PDB entry 8PWO | electron microscopy, 2.80 A resolution | chains B and C of the 4 polymer chains in the assembly

Chain B (and C):
Molecule: Capsid protein
Organism: Hepatitis B virus ayw/France/Tiollais/1979
Notes: chain C of this document is another copy of the same molecule, construct and numbering; everything in this record applies to it too
UniProtKB: P03146 (CAPSD_HBVD3); residue numbers follow UniProt; this construct covers 1-183
Chain sequence (183 residues; row label = number of the first residue in the row):
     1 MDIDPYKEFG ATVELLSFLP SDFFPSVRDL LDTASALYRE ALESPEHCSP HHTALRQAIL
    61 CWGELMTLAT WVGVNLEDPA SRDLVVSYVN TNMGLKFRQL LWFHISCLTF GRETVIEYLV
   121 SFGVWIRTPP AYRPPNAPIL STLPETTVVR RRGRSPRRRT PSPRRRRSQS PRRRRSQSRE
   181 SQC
Disordered / not traced: 144-183
Residues lining bound ligands:
  - Geraniol (64Z), molecule 1: Pro5, Tyr6, Val13, Ala58, Cys61, Lys96, Phe97, Gln99, Leu100
  - Geraniol (64Z), molecule 2: Gln57, Leu60, Cys61, Glu64
Curated features (UniProtKB/Swiss-Prot):
  - region: Ser155 to Gln177 (3 X 8 AA repeats of S-P-R-R-R-[PR]-S-Q), Gln177 to Cys183 (RNA binding)
  - motif: Arg158 to Arg175 (Bipartite nuclear localization signal)
  - modified residue (Phosphoserine): Ser155, Ser162, Ser170
  - natural variant: Thr33 (T33N: In strain: Latvia), Ala80 (A80I: In strain: Latvia), Phe97 (F97L: Frequent mutation in chronic HBV carriers)
  - mutagenesis: Ser155 (S155A: Complete loss of replication), Ser162 (S162A: Complete loss of pregenomic RNA encapsidation and replication), Ser170 (S170A: Partial loss of replication)
Reported in the primary citation:
  - binding site for Geraniol: Pro5, Leu60, Lys96, Phe97

Interface between chain B and chain C:
Contacting residue pairs (21; chain B residue first):
  Pro20(B) with Tyr132(C)
  Asp22(B) with Pro129(C); Tyr132(C)
  Phe23(B) with Pro129(C); Tyr132(C), hydrophobic
  Pro25(B) with Arg127(C)
  Asp29(B) with Arg127(C), salt bridge
  Asp32(B) with Arg127(C)
  Thr33(B) with Arg127(C)
  Ser35(B) with Glu14(C), hydrogen bond
  Leu37(B) with Val120(C), hydrophobic
  Arg39(B) with Glu14(C), salt bridge
  Phe122(B) with Tyr132(C), hydrophobic
  Ala137(B) with Tyr132(C), hydrophobic
  Ile139(B) with Tyr132(C); Arg133(C)
  Ser141(B) with Pro134(C)
  Thr142(B) with Glu117(C); Ser121(C)
  Leu143(B) with Ser121(C); Pro138(C)
Interface residues without a listed pair, chain B (18 interface residues in all): Phe24, Ala36
Interface residues without a listed pair, chain C (14 interface residues in all): Leu15, Phe18, Val124, Ala131

In short:
18 residues of chain B face 14 of chain C across their interface; the contacts include 1 hydrogen bond and 2
salt bridges. Polar contacts include Asp29(B)-Arg127(C), Arg39(B)-Glu14(C) and Ser35(B)-Glu14(C). Bound to
chain B: Geraniol. The paper reports a binding site for Geraniol at Pro5(B), Leu60(B) and Lys96(B) among
others.
Both chains are Capsid protein (Hepatitis B virus ayw/France/Tiollais/1979). Entry 8PWO (Hepatitis B core
protein with bound Geraniol) was determined by electron microscopy together with 8PX3 and 8PX6 from the same
study.
